PDB entry 5L61 | X-ray diffraction, 2.80 A resolution | chains Z and a of the 28 polymer chains in the assembly

Chain Z:
Protein: Proteasome subunit beta type-6, Proteasome subunit beta type-1
Organism: Saccharomyces cerevisiae (strain ATCC 204508 / S288c)
Notes: EC 3.4.25.1
UniProt: chimeric construct of P23724, P20618: residues 1-96 from P23724 (PSB6_YEAST) positions 20-115 (UniProt number = residue number + 19); residues 97-111 from P20618 positions 124-138 (UniProt number = residue number + 27); residues 112-117 from P23724 (PSB6_YEAST) positions 131-136 (UniProt number = residue number + 19); residues 118-133 from P20618 positions 145-160 (UniProt number = residue number + 27); residues 134-222 from P23724 (PSB6_YEAST) positions 153-241 (UniProt number = residue number + 19)
Amino-acid sequence (222 residues; numbered 1 to 222; the number before each row is that of its first residue):
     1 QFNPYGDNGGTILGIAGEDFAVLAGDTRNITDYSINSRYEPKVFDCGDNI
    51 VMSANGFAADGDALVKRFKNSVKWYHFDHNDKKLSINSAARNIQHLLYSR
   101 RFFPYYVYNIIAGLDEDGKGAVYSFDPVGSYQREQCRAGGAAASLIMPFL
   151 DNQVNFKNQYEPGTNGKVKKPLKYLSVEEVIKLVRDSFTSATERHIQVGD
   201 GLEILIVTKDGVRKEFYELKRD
Metal / ion sites: Mg2+: Thr192, His195, Val198
Small-molecule neighbours: 6N5 (N-[(2S)-1-[[(2S)-3-(4-methoxyphenyl)-1-[[(2S,3S,4R)-4-methyl-3,5-bis(oxidanyl)-1-phenyl-pentan-2-yl]amino]-1-oxidanylidene-propan-2-yl]amino]-1-oxidanylidene-propan-2-yl]-1-methyl-5H-indene-2-carboxamide): Tyr106, Tyr108, Asp126, Pro127, Val128, Ser130
Swiss-Prot annotation at these positions:
  - modified residue: Tyr123 (Phosphotyrosine)

Chain a:
Protein: Proteasome subunit beta type-7
Organism: Saccharomyces cerevisiae (strain ATCC 204508 / S288c)
Notes: EC 3.4.25.1
UniProt: P30657 (PSB7_YEAST); residues -12 to 233 here correspond to UniProt positions 21-266 (UniProt number = residue number + 33)
Amino-acid sequence (246 residues; numbered -12 to 233; the number before each row is that of its first residue; numbers below 1 keep their minus sign (Thr-12 is residue -12)):
   -12 TQIANAGASPMVNTQQPIVTGTSVISMKYDNGVIIAADNLGSYGSLLRFN
    38 GVERLIPVGDNTVVGISGDISDMQHIERLLKDLVTENAYDNPLADAEEAL
    88 EPSYIFEYLATVMYQRRSKMNPLWNAIIVAGVQSNGDQFLRYVNLLGVTY
   138 SSPTLATGFGAHMANPLLRKVVDRESDIPKTTVQVAEEAIVNAMRVLYYR
   188 DARSSRNFSLAIIDKNTGLTFKKNLQVENMKWDFAKDIKGYGTQKI
Unresolved in the structure: -12 to 0

Chain Z / chain a interface:
Residue-residue contacts (42):
  Gln1(Z) - Thr1(a)  hydrogen bond
  Phe2(Z) - Thr1(a)
  Phe2(Z) - Arg104(a)
  Phe2(Z) - Met107(a)
  Phe2(Z) - Pro109(a)  hydrophobic
  Phe2(Z) - Trp111(a)  hydrophobic
  Phe2(Z) - Leu132(a)  hydrophobic
  Phe2(Z) - Leu133(a)  hydrophobic
  Asn3(Z) - Leu133(a)
  Pro4(Z) - Arg104(a)  hydrogen bond (backbone-side chain)
  Pro4(Z) - Met107(a)  hydrophobic
  Pro4(Z) - Leu133(a)
  Tyr5(Z) - Arg104(a)
  Asn8(Z) - Val135(a)
  Asn29(Z) - Tyr137(a)
  Ser34(Z) - His149(a)  hydrogen bond
  Ile35(Z) - Arg156(a)  hydrogen bond (backbone-side chain)
  Asn36(Z) - Tyr137(a)
  Asn36(Z) - Ser139(a)
  Asn36(Z) - Arg156(a)
  Ser37(Z) - Ser138(a)  hydrogen bond (side chain-backbone)
  Glu40(Z) - Arg128(a)  salt bridge
  Glu40(Z) - Tyr137(a)
  Glu40(Z) - Ser138(a)  hydrogen bond (side chain-backbone)
  Phe57(Z) - Arg104(a)
  Phe57(Z) - Leu133(a)
  Phe57(Z) - Val135(a)  hydrophobic
  Ala59(Z) - Tyr101(a)
  Ala59(Z) - Leu133(a)
  Ala59(Z) - Gly134(a)
  Ala59(Z) - Val135(a)
  Asp60(Z) - Tyr101(a)  hydrogen bond
  Asp60(Z) - Arg104(a)  salt bridge
  Asp62(Z) - Thr136(a)  hydrogen bond
  Ala63(Z) - Tyr101(a)
  Lys66(Z) - Glu94(a)  salt bridge
  Arg100(Z) - Arg104(a)
  Phe103(Z) - Ser105(a)
  Tyr105(Z) - Tyr101(a)
  Glu218(Z) - Arg161(a)  salt bridge
  Arg221(Z) - Asp160(a)  salt bridge
  Arg221(Z) - Arg161(a)
Other interface residues (no listed pair), chain Z (25 interface residues in all): Arg38, Tyr39
Other interface residues (no listed pair), chain a (22 interface residues in all): Leu142

Summary:
The interface between chain Z and chain a involves 25 residues on one side and 22 on the other, with 8
hydrogen bonds and 5 salt bridges. Among the polar pairs are Glu40(Z)-Arg128(a), Asp60(Z)-Arg104(a) and
Lys66(Z)-Glu94(a). Bound to chain Z: compound 6N5.
Here chain Z is Proteasome subunit beta type-6, Proteasome subunit beta type-1 and chain a is Proteasome
subunit beta type-7, both from Saccharomyces cerevisiae (strain ATCC 204508 / S288c). Entry 5L61 (Yeast 20S
proteasome with human beta5c (1-138) and human beta6 (99-132) in complex with epoxyketone inhibitor ...) was
determined by X-ray diffraction together with 5L52, 5L54, 5L55, 5L5A, 5L5B, 5L5D and 30 further entries from
the same study.
